PDB entry 6VHL | electron microscopy, 3.30 A resolution | chains E and F

# Chain E (and F)
Name: Microtubule-associated protein tau
Source organism: Homo sapiens
Notes: chain F of this document is another copy of the same molecule, construct and numbering; everything in this record applies to it too
UniProt: P10636 (TAU_HUMAN), isoform P10636-7; residues 304-380 here correspond to UniProt positions 275-351 (UniProt number = residue number - 29)
Amino-acid sequence (77 residues; numbered 304 to 380; the number before each row is that of its first residue):
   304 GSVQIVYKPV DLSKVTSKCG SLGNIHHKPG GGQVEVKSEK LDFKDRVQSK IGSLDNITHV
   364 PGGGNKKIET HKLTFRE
Reported in the primary citation:
  - post-translational modification sites: Lys317, Lys321
  - post-translational modification sites: Lys311 (proposed by the authors, not directly observed)
  - binding site for glycine: Lys317
  - post-translational modification sites: Lys375 (citing earlier work)

# Chain E / chain F interface
Pairs across the interface (10; chain E residue first):
  Lys331(E) with Gln336(F); Glu338(F), salt bridge
  Pro332(E) with Gln336(F)
  Gly333(E) with Gly334(F); Gly335(F)
  Gly334(E) with Gly333(F); Gly334(F), hydrogen bond (backbone-backbone); Gly335(F)
  Gly335(E) with Gly333(F)
  Gln336(E) with Lys331(F), hydrogen bond (side chain-backbone)
Interface residues without a listed pair, chain F (7 interface residues in all): Pro332

# In short
6 residues of chain E face 7 of chain F across their interface; the contacts include 2 hydrogen bonds and 1
salt bridge. Among the polar pairs are Lys331(E)-Glu338(F), Gln336(E)-Lys331(F) and Gly334(E)-Gly334(F). The
paper reports a binding site for glycine at Lys317(E); modification sites Lys317(E), Lys321(E) and Lys311(E)
among others.
Chain E and chain F are both Microtubule-associated protein tau (Homo sapiens); the structure, Paired Helical
Filament from Alzheimer's Disease Human Brain Tissue, was determined by electron microscopy (same publication
as 6VI3, 6VH7 and 6VHA).
